Entry 4NXZ (X-ray diffraction, 2.56 A resolution); this record covers chains T and A of the 4 polymer chains in the assembly.

# Chain T
Molecule: 16-nt DNA strand
Sequence (16 nucleotides; row label = number of the first residue in the row):
     1 CCGACXTCGCATCAGC
Modified positions: 6OG (6-O-methyl guanosine-5'-monophosphate) at position 6

# Chain A
Molecule: DNA polymerase beta
From: Homo sapiens
Notes: EC 2.7.7.7, 4.2.99.-
Reference sequence: P06746 (DPOLB_HUMAN); residue numbers follow UniProt; this construct covers 10-335
Chain sequence (326 residues; each row starts with the number of its first residue):
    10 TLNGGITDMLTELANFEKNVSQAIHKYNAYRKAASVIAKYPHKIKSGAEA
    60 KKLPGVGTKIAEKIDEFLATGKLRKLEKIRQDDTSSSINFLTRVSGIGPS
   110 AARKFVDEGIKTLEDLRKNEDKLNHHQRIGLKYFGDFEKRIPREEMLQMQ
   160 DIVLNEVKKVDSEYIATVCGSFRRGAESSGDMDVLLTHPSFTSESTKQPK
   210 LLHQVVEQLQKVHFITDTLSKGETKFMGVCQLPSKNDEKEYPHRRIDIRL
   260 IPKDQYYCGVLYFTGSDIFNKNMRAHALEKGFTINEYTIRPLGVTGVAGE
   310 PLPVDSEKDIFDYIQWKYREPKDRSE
Metal / ion sites: Na+ site 1: Lys-60, Leu-62, Val-65 (shared with 1 residue of chain D); Na+ site 2: Thr-101, Val-103, Ile-106 (shared with 1 residue of chain P); Mn2+ site 1: Asp-190, Asp-192, Asp-256 (together with 1FZ) (shared with 1 residue of chain P); Mn2+ site 2: Asp-190, Asp-192 (together with 1FZ)
Ligand contacts: 1FZ: Arg-149, Gly-179, Ser-180, Arg-183, Ser-188, Gly-189, Asp-190, Asp-192, Tyr-271, Phe-272, Thr-273, Gly-274, Ser-275, Asp-276, Asn-279
Swiss-Prot annotation at these positions:
  - region: Arg-183 to Asp-192 (DNA-binding)
  - active site: Lys-72 (Nucleophile)
  - binding site (K(+)): Lys-60, Leu-62, Val-65, Thr-101, Val-103, Ile-106
  - binding site (Na(+)): Lys-60, Leu-62, Val-65, Thr-101, Val-103, Ile-106
  - binding site (dATP): Arg-149, Ser-180, Arg-183, Gly-189, Asp-190
  - binding site (dCTP): Arg-149, Ser-180, Arg-183, Gly-189, Asp-190
  - binding site (dGTP): Arg-149, Ser-180, Arg-183, Gly-189, Asp-190, Asp-192
  - binding site (dTTP): Arg-149, Ser-180, Arg-183, Gly-189, Asp-190
  - binding site (Mg(2+)): Asp-190, Asp-192, Asp-256
  - modified residue: Lys-72 (N6-acetyllysine), Arg-83 (Omega-N-methylarginine), Arg-152 (Omega-N-methylarginine)
  - cross-link (Glycyl lysine isopeptide (Lys-Gly)): Lys-41 (interchain with G-Cter in ubiquitin), Lys-61 (interchain with G-Cter in ubiquitin), Lys-81 (interchain with G-Cter in ubiquitin)
  - natural variant: Leu-22 (L22P: Found in a gastric cancer sample; uncertain significance), Tyr-39 (Y39C: Found in a gastric cancer sample; uncertain significance), Gly-118 (G118V: Decreased DNA-directed DNA polymerase activity), Arg-137 (R137Q: Decreased function in base-excision repair), Arg-149 (R149I: Decreased DNA-directed DNA polymerase activity), Asp-160 (D160N: Found in a gastric cancer sample; uncertain significance), Cys-239 (C239R: Found in a gastric cancer sample; uncertain significance), Lys-289 (K289M: Found in a colon cancer sample; uncertain significance), Asn-294 (N294D: Found in a gastric cancer sample; uncertain significance), Glu-295 (E295K: Found in a gastric cancer sample; uncertain significance)
  - mutagenesis: Phe-25 (F25W: No effect on 5'-dRP lyase activity. Decreased ssDNA binding), His-34 (H34G: Decreased 5'-dRP lyase activity. Decreased ssDNA binding), Lys-35 (K35A: Decreased 5'-dRP lyase activity. Decreased ssDNA binding. Loss of 5'-dRP lyase activity; when associated with A-68 and A-72. Decreased ssDNA binding; when associated with A-68 and A-72 ...), Tyr-39 (Y39F: No effect on 5'-dRP lyase activity; Y39Q: Abolishes DNA polymerase and 5'-dRP lyase activity), Lys-41 (K41R: Abolishes ubiquitination; when associated with R-61 and R-81), Lys-60 (K60A: Decreased 5'-dRP lyase activity. Decreased ssDNA binding), Lys-61 (K61R: Abolishes ubiquitination; when associated with R-41 and R-81), Lys-68 (K68A: No effect on 5'-dRP lyase activity. Decreased ssDNA binding. Loss of 5'-dRP lyase activity; when associated with A-35 and A-72. Decreased ssDNA binding; when associated with A-35 and A-72 ...), Glu-71 (E71Q: No effect on 5'-dRP lyase activity. No effect on structure shown by circular dichroism. No effect on ssDNA binding), Lys-72 (K72A: Severely reduced 5'-dRP lyase activity. Does not affect ssDNA binding. Loss of 5'-dRP lyase activity; when associated with A-35 and A-68. Decreased ssDNA binding ...), Glu-75 (E75A: Slightly decreased 5'-dRP lyase activity. Decreased ssDNA binding. No effect on structure shown by circular dichroism), Lys-81 (K81R: Abolishes ubiquitination; when associated with R-41 and R-61), 5 further mutagenesis entries in UniProt
From the paper describing this entry:
  - Mn2+ coordination: Asp-190, Asp-192, Asp-256
  - catalytic residues: Asp-256 (citing earlier work)

# How chain T and chain A interact
Contacting residue pairs - 26 pairs, chain T then chain A:
  DC5(T) / His-34(A)  stacking on the base
  6OG_6(T) / Arg-40(A)  base contact
  6OG_6(T) / Asn-279(A)  base contact
  6OG_6(T) / Lys-280(A)  salt bridge to the phosphate
  6OG_6(T) / Arg-283(A)  base contact
  6OG_6(T) / Leu-287(A)  phosphate contact
  DT7(T) / Arg-283(A)  hydrogen bond to the sugar
  DT7(T) / Leu-287(A)  phosphate contact
  DT7(T) / Thr-292(A)  hydrogen bond to the phosphate
  DT7(T) / Ile-293(A)  sugar contact
  DT7(T) / Asn-294(A)  phosphate contact
  DC8(T) / Asn-294(A)  hydrogen bond to the phosphate
  DC8(T) / Glu-295(A)  sugar contact
  DC8(T) / Tyr-296(A)  phosphate contact
  DG9(T) / Thr-233(A)  hydrogen bond to the phosphate
  DG9(T) / Lys-234(A)  hydrogen bond to the base
  DG9(T) / Arg-258(A)  sugar contact
  DG9(T) / Tyr-296(A)  hydrogen bond to the phosphate
  DC10(T) / Ser-229(A)  phosphate contact
  DC10(T) / Lys-230(A)  phosphate contact
  DC10(T) / Gly-231(A)  phosphate contact
  DC10(T) / Glu-232(A)  hydrogen bond to the phosphate
  DC10(T) / Thr-233(A)  hydrogen bond to the phosphate
  DC10(T) / Lys-234(A)  hydrogen bond to the phosphate
  DA11(T) / Ser-229(A)  phosphate contact
  DA11(T) / Lys-230(A)  hydrogen bond to the phosphate
Other interface residues (no listed pair), chain T (8 interface residues in all): DT12
Other interface residues (no listed pair), chain A (24 interface residues in all): Asn-133, His-134, Leu-228, Tyr-271, Asp-276, Ala-284

# Overview
8 residues of chain T and 24 residues of chain A are in contact; the contacts include 10 hydrogen bonds, 1
salt bridge and 1 aromatic stacking contact. Polar pairs include DG9(T)/Lys-234(A), DT7(T)/Arg-283(A) and
DT7(T)/Thr-292(A). Ligands of chain A: 1FZ. From the paper: the catalytic residue Asp-256(A); Mn2+
coordination by Asp-190(A), Asp-192(A) and Asp-256(A).
Here chain T is a 16-nt DNA strand and chain A is DNA polymerase beta (Homo sapiens). Entry 4NXZ (DNA
polymerase beta with O6mG in the template base opposite to incoming non-hydrolyzable TTP with manganese ...)
was determined by X-ray diffraction together with 4MF2, 4MFC, 4MFF and 4NY8 from the same study.
